Entry 1GVX (X-ray diffraction, 1.00 A resolution); this record covers chains A and I.

# Chain A
Molecule: Endothiapepsin
Source organism: Endothia parasitica
Notes: EC 3.4.23.22
UniProt: P11838 (CARP_CRYPA); residues 1-330 here correspond to UniProt positions 90-419 (UniProt number = residue number + 89)
Chain sequence (329 residues; each row starts with the number of its first residue; note: 1 number in that range is skipped by the numbering (no residue carries it; nothing is unmodelled there)):
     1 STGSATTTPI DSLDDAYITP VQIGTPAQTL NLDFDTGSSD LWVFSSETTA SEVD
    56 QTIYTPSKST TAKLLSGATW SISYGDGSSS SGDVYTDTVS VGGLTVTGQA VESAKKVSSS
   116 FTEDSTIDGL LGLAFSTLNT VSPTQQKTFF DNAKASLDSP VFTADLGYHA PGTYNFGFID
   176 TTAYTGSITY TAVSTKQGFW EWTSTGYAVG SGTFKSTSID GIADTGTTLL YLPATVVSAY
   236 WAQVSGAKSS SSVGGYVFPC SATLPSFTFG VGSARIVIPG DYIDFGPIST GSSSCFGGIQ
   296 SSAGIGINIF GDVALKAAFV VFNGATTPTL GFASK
Modified / non-standard residues: D54 ((3-amino-2,5-dioxo-1-pyrrolidinyl)acetic acid; SUI)
Disulfide bonds: C255-C290
Covalently attached groups: covalent link D54-Q56
Curated features (UniProtKB/Swiss-Prot):
  - active site: D35, S199

# Chain I
Molecule: Inhibitor H256
Chain sequence (6 residues; each row starts with the number of its first residue):
   401 PTEXRE
Modified / non-standard residues: PUK (N-[(2S)-2-amino-3-phenylpropyl]-L-phenylalanine) at position 404

# Interface between chain A and chain I
Pairs across the interface (37):
  D15(A) with P401(I); T402(I)
  D33(A) with PUK_404(I)
  D35(A) with PUK_404(I)
  G37(A) with PUK_404(I); R405(I), hydrogen bond (backbone-backbone)
  S78(A) with R405(I); E406(I), hydrogen bond (backbone-backbone)
  Y79(A) with E403(I); PUK_404(I); E406(I)
  G80(A) with E403(I), hydrogen bond (backbone-backbone); PUK_404(I), hydrogen bond (backbone-backbone); E406(I)
  D81(A) with T402(I); E403(I), hydrogen bond (side chain-backbone); PUK_404(I)
  S83(A) with PUK_404(I)
  F116(A) with PUK_404(I)
  L125(A) with PUK_404(I)
  L133(A) with R405(I), hydrogen bond (backbone-side chain)
  T135(A) with R405(I)
  F194(A) with R405(I)
  I217(A) with PUK_404(I)
  D219(A) with PUK_404(I)
  G221(A) with T402(I), hydrogen bond (backbone-side chain); E403(I); PUK_404(I), hydrogen bond (backbone-backbone)
  T222(A) with T402(I); E403(I); PUK_404(I)
  T223(A) with P401(I); T402(I), hydrogen bond (side chain-backbone)
  F280(A) with P401(I), hydrophobic
  I300(A) with E403(I); PUK_404(I)
  I304(A) with PUK_404(I)
Other interface residues (no listed pair), chain A (26 interface residues in all): A16, S38, I77, Y226

# In short
26 residues of chain A face 6 of chain I across their interface, with 9 hydrogen bonds. Polar contacts include
D81(A)-E403(I), L133(A)-R405(I) and G221(A)-T402(I). Curated annotation (UniProt) lists active-site residues
D35(A) and S199(A) on chain A.
Chain A is Endothiapepsin (Endothia parasitica) and chain I is Inhibitor H256; the structure, Endothiapepsin
complexed with H256, was determined by X-ray diffraction together with 1GVT, 1GVU, 1GVV and 1GVW from the same
study.
